6DV6 - chains C and E of the 15 polymer chains in the assembly; structure by electron microscopy, 3.90 A resolution.

[Chain C (and E)]
Molecule: Protein InvG
Source organism: Salmonella enterica subsp. enterica serovar Typhimurium
Notes: chain E of this document is another copy of the same molecule, construct and numbering; everything in this record applies to it too
UniProt: P35672 (INVG_SALTY); residues 1-562 here = UniProt positions 1-562
Chain sequence (562 residues; each row starts with the number of its first residue):
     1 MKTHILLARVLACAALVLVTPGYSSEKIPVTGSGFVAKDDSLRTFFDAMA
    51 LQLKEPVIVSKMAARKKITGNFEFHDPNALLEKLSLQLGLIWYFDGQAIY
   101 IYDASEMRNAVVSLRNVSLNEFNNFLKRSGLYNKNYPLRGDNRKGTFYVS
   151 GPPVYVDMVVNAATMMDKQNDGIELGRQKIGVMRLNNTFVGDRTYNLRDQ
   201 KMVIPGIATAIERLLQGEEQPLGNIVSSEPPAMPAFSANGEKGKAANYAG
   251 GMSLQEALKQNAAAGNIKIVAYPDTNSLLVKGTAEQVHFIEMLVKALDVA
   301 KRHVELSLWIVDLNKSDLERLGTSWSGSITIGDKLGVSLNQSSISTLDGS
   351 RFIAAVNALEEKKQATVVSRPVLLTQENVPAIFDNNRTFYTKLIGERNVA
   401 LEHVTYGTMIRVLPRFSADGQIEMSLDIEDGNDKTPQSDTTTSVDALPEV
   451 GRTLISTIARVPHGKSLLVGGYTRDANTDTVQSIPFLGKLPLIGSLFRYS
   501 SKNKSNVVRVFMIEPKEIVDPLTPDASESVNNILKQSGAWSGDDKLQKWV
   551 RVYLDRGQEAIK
Not modelled in the structure: 1-175, 228-251, 558-562

[How chain C and chain E interact]
Residue-residue contacts - 15 pairs, chain C then chain E:
  Leu313(C) - Leu546(E)  hydrophobic
  Asp475(C) - Leu534(E)
  Asp475(C) - Ala539(E)
  Asp475(C) - Ser541(E)
  Asp475(C) - Arg551(E)  salt bridge
  Asn477(C) - Ser537(E)  hydrogen bond (side chain-backbone)
  Asn477(C) - Gly538(E)  hydrogen bond (side chain-backbone)
  Asn477(C) - Ala539(E)
  Lys504(C) - Gly538(E)
  Asn506(C) - Ser541(E)  hydrogen bond
  Val508(C) - Gln547(E)
  Val508(C) - Arg551(E)
  Val510(C) - Val550(E)  hydrophobic
  Met512(C) - Val550(E)  hydrophobic
  Met512(C) - Tyr553(E)  hydrophobic
Other interface residues (no listed pair), chain C (17 interface residues in all): Val311, Asn340, Gln341, Gln364, Thr366, Leu468, Thr473, Ala476, Val507
Other interface residues (no listed pair), chain E (12 interface residues in all): Ile394, Leu554

[Overview]
Chain C and chain E form an interface of 17 and 12 residues respectively, with 3 hydrogen bonds and 1 salt
bridge. Polar contacts include Asp475(C)-Arg551(E), Asn477(C)-Ser537(E) and Asn477(C)-Gly538(E).
Chain C and chain E are both Protein InvG (Salmonella enterica subsp. enterica serovar Typhimurium); the
structure, Structure of the Salmonella SPI-1 type III secretion injectisome secretin InvG (residues 176-end)
in the open ..., was determined by electron microscopy together with 6DUZ, 6DV3 and 6DWB from the same study.
